6YXD - chains H and L of the 3 polymer chains in the assembly; structure by X-ray diffraction, 2.90 A resolution.

# Chain H
Molecule: V region heavy chain
From: Homo sapiens
Amino-acid sequence (119 residues; row label = number of the first residue in the row):
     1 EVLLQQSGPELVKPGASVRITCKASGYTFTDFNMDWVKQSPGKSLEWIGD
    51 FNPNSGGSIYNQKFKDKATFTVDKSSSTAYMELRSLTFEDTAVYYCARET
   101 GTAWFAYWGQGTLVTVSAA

# Chain L
Molecule: V region light chain
From: Homo sapiens
Amino-acid sequence (107 residues; each row starts with the number of its first residue):
     1 DIQMTQSPASLSASVGETVTITCRASGNIHNFLAWYQQKQGKSPQVLVYN
    51 AKTLADGVPSRFSGSGSGTQYSLKINSLQPEDFGSYYCQQFWSTPYTFGG
   101 GTKLEIN
Cystine bridges: C23-C88

# Interface between chain H and chain L
Pairs across the interface - 32 pairs, chain H then chain L:
  D35(H) - Y96(L)
  Q39(H) - Q38(L)  hydrogen bond
  Q39(H) - Y87(L)
  K43(H) - Y87(L)
  S44(H) - Y87(L)
  S44(H) - F98(L)
  S44(H) - G99(L)  hydrogen bond (side chain-backbone)
  S44(H) - G100(L)
  L45(H) - F98(L)
  W47(H) - P95(L)  hydrophobic
  W47(H) - Y96(L)
  N61(H) - P95(L)
  Y95(H) - Q38(L)  hydrogen bond
  Y95(H) - K42(L)
  Y95(H) - S43(L)
  Y95(H) - P44(L)
  T102(H) - F32(L)
  T102(H) - F91(L)
  A103(H) - Q89(L)  hydrogen bond (backbone-side chain)
  A103(H) - F91(L)
  A103(H) - Y96(L)  hydrophobic
  W104(H) - Y36(L)
  W104(H) - Y49(L)
  W104(H) - F91(L)  hydrophobic
  F105(H) - Y36(L)  hydrogen bond (backbone-side chain)
  F105(H) - V46(L)
  F105(H) - Q89(L)
  A106(H) - V46(L)  hydrophobic
  W108(H) - Y36(L)
  W108(H) - S43(L)
  W108(H) - P44(L)
  G109(H) - S43(L)  hydrogen bond (backbone-side chain)
Also at the interface, not in a pair above, chain H (19 interface residues in all): V37, E46, D50, Q110
Also at the interface, not in a pair above, chain L (19 interface residues in all): A34, N50, T94

# Summary
Chain H and chain L each contribute 19 residues to their interface, with 6 hydrogen bonds. Polar contacts
include Q39(H)-Q38(L), S44(H)-G99(L) and Y95(H)-Q38(L).
Here chain H is V region heavy chain and chain L is V region light chain, both from Homo sapiens. Entry 6YXD
(Room temperature structure of human adiponectin receptor 2 (ADIPOR2) at 2.9 A resolution) was determined by
X-ray diffraction (same publication as 6YX9, 6YXF and 6YXG).
